5DID - chains A and B of the 4 polymer chains in the assembly; structure by X-ray diffraction, 2.24 A resolution.

== Chain A (and B) ==
Protein: Estrogen receptor
From: Homo sapiens
Notes: chain B of this document is another copy of the same molecule, construct and numbering; everything in this record applies to it too
Reference sequence: P03372 (ESR1_HUMAN); numbering as in UniProt (aligned over 298-554)
Chain sequence (257 residues; numbered 298 to 554; the number before each row is that of its first residue):
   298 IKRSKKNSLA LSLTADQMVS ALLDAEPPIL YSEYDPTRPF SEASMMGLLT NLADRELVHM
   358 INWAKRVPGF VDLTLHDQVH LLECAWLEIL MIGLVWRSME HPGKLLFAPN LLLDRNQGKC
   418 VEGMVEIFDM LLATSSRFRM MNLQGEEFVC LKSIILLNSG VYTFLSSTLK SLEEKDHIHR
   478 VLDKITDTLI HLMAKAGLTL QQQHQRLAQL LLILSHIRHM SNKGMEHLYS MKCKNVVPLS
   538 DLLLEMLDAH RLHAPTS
Unresolved in the structure: 298-304, 462-463, 551-554 (chain B: 298-304, 550-554)
Differences from the reference sequence: engineered mutation S537 (Tyr in P03372)
Ligand contacts: 5CK ((1S,3aR,5S,7aS)-5-(2,3-difluoro-4-hydroxyphenyl)-7a-methyloctahydro-1H-inden-1-ol): M343, L346, T347, A350, E353, L384, L387, M388, L391, R394, F404, M421, I424, L428, G521, H524, L525

== Interface between chain A and chain B ==
Residue-residue contacts - 56 pairs, chain A then chain B:
  A430(A) - Y459(B)
  R434(A) - H476(B)  hydrogen bond
  M437(A) - K472(B)
  I451(A) - L509(B)  hydrophobic
  N455(A) - L509(B)  hydrogen bond (side chain-backbone)
  Y459(A) - A430(B)
  Y459(A) - L509(B)
  Y459(A) - I510(B)
  Y459(A) - H513(B)
  H476(A) - R434(B)
  D480(A) - Q502(B)
  D480(A) - Q506(B)  hydrogen bond
  T483(A) - H501(B)
  T483(A) - Q502(B)
  T483(A) - A505(B)
  D484(A) - Q498(B)  hydrogen bond
  D484(A) - Q502(B)  hydrogen bond
  I487(A) - H501(B)
  L497(A) - L497(B)  hydrophobic
  Q498(A) - D484(B)  hydrogen bond
  H501(A) - T483(B)
  H501(A) - D484(B)  salt bridge
  H501(A) - I487(B)
  H501(A) - H501(B)
  H501(A) - L504(B)
  Q502(A) - D484(B)  hydrogen bond
  L504(A) - H501(B)
  L504(A) - L504(B)  hydrophobic
  A505(A) - T483(B)
  A505(A) - L508(B)  hydrophobic
  Q506(A) - D480(B)  hydrogen bond
  L508(A) - A505(B)  hydrophobic
  L508(A) - L509(B)  hydrophobic
  L509(A) - I451(B)  hydrophobic
  L509(A) - N455(B)  hydrogen bond (backbone-side chain)
  L509(A) - Y459(B)  hydrogen bond (backbone-side chain)
  L509(A) - L511(B)  hydrophobic
  I510(A) - Y459(B)
  L511(A) - L509(B)  hydrophobic
  L511(A) - S512(B)
  S512(A) - L511(B)
  S512(A) - R515(B)  hydrogen bond
  H513(A) - Y459(B)
  H513(A) - T460(B)
  H513(A) - R515(B)
  R515(A) - S512(B)  hydrogen bond
  R515(A) - H513(B)
  R515(A) - H516(B)
  H516(A) - R515(B)
  H516(A) - N519(B)  hydrogen bond
  N519(A) - H516(B)  hydrogen bond
  N519(A) - N519(B)  hydrogen bond
  K520(A) - H547(B)
  E523(A) - E523(B)
  H547(A) - K520(B)  hydrogen bond (backbone-side chain)
  H550(A) - E523(B)
Also at the interface, not in a pair above, chain A (35 interface residues in all): T460, L479, Q500, L549
Also at the interface, not in a pair above, chain B (34 interface residues in all): E385, M427, L479

== Summary ==
35 residues of chain A and 34 residues of chain B are in contact; the contacts include 16 hydrogen bonds and 1
salt bridge. Polar contacts include H501(A)-D484(B), R434(A)-H476(B) and N455(A)-L509(B). Chain A binds
compound 5CK.
Both chains are Estrogen receptor (Homo sapiens). Entry 5DID (Crystal Structure of the ER-alpha Ligand-binding
Domain in complex with a difluoro-substituted A-CD ring estrogen derivative ...) was determined by X-ray
diffraction (same publication as 4ZN7, 4ZNH, 4ZNS, 4ZNT, 4ZNU, 4ZNV and 50 further entries).
